Entry 8XKY (electron microscopy, 3.42 A resolution); this record covers chains E and A of the 10 polymer chains in the assembly.

Chain E:
Protein: Mitochondrial import receptor subunit TOM7
Organism: Saccharomyces cerevisiae
UniProt: P53507 (TOM7_YEAST); residue numbers follow UniProt; this construct covers 1-60
Amino-acid sequence (60 residues; row label = number of the first residue in the row):
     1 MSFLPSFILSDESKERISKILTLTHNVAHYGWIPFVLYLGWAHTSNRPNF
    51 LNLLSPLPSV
Unresolved in the structure: 1-5

Chain A:
Protein: Mitochondrial import receptor subunit TOM40
Organism: Saccharomyces cerevisiae
UniProt: P23644 (TOM40_YEAST); residues 1-387 here = UniProt positions 1-387
Amino-acid sequence (387 residues; numbered 1 to 387; the number before each row is that of its first residue):
     1 MSAPTPLAEASQIPTIPALSPLTAKQSKGNFFSSNPISSFVVDTYKQLHS
    51 HRQSLELVNPGTVENLNKEVSRDVFLSQYFFTGLRADLNKAFSMNPAFQT
   101 SHTFSIGSQALPKYAFSALFANDNLFAQGNIDNDLSVSGRLNYGWDKKNI
   151 SKVNLQISDGQPTMCQLEQDYQASDFSVNVKTLNPSFSEKGEFTGVAVAS
   201 FLQSVTPQLALGLETLYSRTDGSAPGDAGVSYLTRYVSKKQDWIFSGQLQ
   251 ANGALIASLWRKVAQNVEAGIETTLQAGMVPITDPLMGTPIGIQPTVEGS
   301 TTIGAKYEYRQSVYRGTLDSNGKVACFLERKVLPTLSVLFCGEIDHFKND
   351 TKIGCGLQFETAGNQELLMLQQGLDADGNPLQALPQL
Unresolved in the structure: 1-48, 277-294, 374-387

Interface between chain E and chain A:
Pairs across the interface - 50 pairs, chain E then chain A:
  Phe7(E) with Tyr217(A), hydrophobic
  Leu9(E) with Phe187(A), hydrophobic; Gly191(A)
  Ser10(E) with Gly191(A), hydrogen bond (side chain-backbone)
  Lys14(E) with Phe187(A); Ser188(A), hydrogen bond (side chain-backbone); Glu189(A), hydrogen bond (side chain-backbone); Gly191(A)
  Ile17(E) with Phe187(A), hydrophobic
  Leu21(E) with Pro185(A)
  His25(E) with Leu155(A); Pro162(A); Cys165(A), hydrogen bond
  His29(E) with Val137(A); Ile157(A)
  Trp32(E) with Ala127(A), hydrophobic; Gln128(A), hydrogen bond (side chain-backbone); Gly129(A); Gly139(A); Arg140(A); Leu141(A), hydrophobic
  Ile33(E) with Gly129(A); Asn130(A); Val137(A), hydrophobic
  Val36(E) with Phe98(A); Ala118(A); Phe120(A), hydrophobic; Ala127(A), hydrophobic
  Leu37(E) with Ala118(A), hydrophobic
  Leu39(E) with Phe120(A)
  Gly40(E) with Phe98(A); Phe120(A)
  His43(E) with Phe120(A); Asn122(A), hydrogen bond
  Thr44(E) with Ser93(A)
  Asn46(E) with Asn364(A), hydrogen bond; Gln365(A), hydrogen bond
  Pro48(E) with Phe92(A), hydrophobic
  Asn52(E) with Lys90(A), hydrogen bond (backbone-side chain)
  Leu53(E) with Phe92(A)
  Leu54(E) with His102(A)
  Ser55(E) with Lys90(A), hydrogen bond (backbone-side chain)
  Pro56(E) with His102(A)
  Leu57(E) with Lys90(A), hydrogen bond (backbone-side chain)
  Pro58(E) with Thr361(A); Ala362(A)
  Ser59(E) with Gly363(A), hydrogen bond (side chain-backbone)
  Val60(E) with Gly363(A), hydrogen bond (backbone-backbone); Gln365(A); Leu368(A), hydrophobic
Interface residues without a listed pair, chain E (29 interface residues in all): Ser18, Ala28
Interface residues without a listed pair, chain A (44 interface residues in all): Leu88, Pro96, Thr100, Phe116, Leu119, Ile131, Leu135, Ser138, Gly160, Ser186, Lys190, Phe193

Summary:
The interface between chain E and chain A involves 29 residues on one side and 44 on the other, with 13
hydrogen bonds. Among the polar pairs are Ser10(E)-Gly191(A), Lys14(E)-Ser188(A) and Lys14(E)-Glu189(A).
Here chain E is Mitochondrial import receptor subunit TOM7 and chain A is Mitochondrial import receptor
subunit TOM40, both from Saccharomyces cerevisiae. Entry 8XKY (Structure of the TOM40 complex annealed) was
determined by electron microscopy.
